Entry 6OCW (X-ray diffraction, 2.60 A resolution); this record covers chains N and Z of the 28 polymer chains in the assembly.

Chain N (and Z):
Molecule: Proteasome subunit beta
Source organism: Mycobacterium tuberculosis (strain ATCC 25618 / H37Rv)
Notes: EC 3.4.25.1; chain Z of this document is another copy of the same molecule, construct and numbering; everything in this record applies to it too
UniProt: P9WHT9 (PSB_MYCTU); residues 1-234 here correspond to UniProt positions 58-291 (UniProt number = residue number + 57)
Sequence (234 residues; row label = number of the first residue in the row):
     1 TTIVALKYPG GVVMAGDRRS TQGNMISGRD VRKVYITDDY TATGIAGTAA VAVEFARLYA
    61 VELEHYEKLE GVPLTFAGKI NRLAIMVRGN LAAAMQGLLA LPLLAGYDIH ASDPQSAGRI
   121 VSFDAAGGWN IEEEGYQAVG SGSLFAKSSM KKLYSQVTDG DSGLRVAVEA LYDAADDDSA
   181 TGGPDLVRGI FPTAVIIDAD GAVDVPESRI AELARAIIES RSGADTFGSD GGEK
Not modelled in the structure: 224-234 (chain Z: 223-234)
Small-molecule neighbours:
  - dimethylformamide (DMF): H65, Y66, L69, E70
  - M6M (N-{(2S)-1-({(2S)-1-[(2,4-difluorobenzyl)amino]-1-oxopropan-2-yl}amino)-4-[(2S)-2-methylpiperidin-1-yl]-1,4-dioxobutan-2-yl}-5-methyl-1,2-oxazole-3-carboxamide (non-preferred name)), molecule 1: T1, R19, S20, T21, Q22, S27, V31, R32, K33, I45, A46, G47, T48, A49, A52, V53
  - M6M, molecule 2: S122, F123, D124, A125, A126, G128, W129, N130
What the authors report for this chain:
  - binding site for M6M: T21, Q22, S27, G47, A49, A50, D124, A125, A126

Interface between chain N and chain Z:
Pairs across the interface - 28 pairs, chain N then chain Z:
  N24(N) - S141(Z)
  N24(N) - D178(Z)  hydrogen bond
  N24(N) - S179(Z)  hydrogen bond (backbone-side chain)
  M25(N) - F145(Z)  hydrophobic
  M25(N) - D177(Z)
  I26(N) - D176(Z)
  I26(N) - D177(Z)  hydrogen bond (backbone-backbone)
  R29(N) - D176(Z)  salt bridge
  R29(N) - D177(Z)  salt bridge
  Y172(N) - V187(Z)
  D176(N) - I26(Z)
  D176(N) - R29(Z)  salt bridge
  D176(N) - R188(Z)  salt bridge
  D177(N) - M25(Z)
  D177(N) - I26(Z)  hydrogen bond (backbone-backbone)
  D177(N) - R29(Z)  salt bridge
  D178(N) - N24(Z)
  S179(N) - N24(Z)  hydrogen bond (side chain-backbone)
  S179(N) - S179(Z)
  A180(N) - N24(Z)
  V187(N) - Y172(Z)
  V187(N) - I218(Z)  hydrophobic
  V187(N) - R221(Z)
  V187(N) - S222(Z)
  R188(N) - D176(Z)  salt bridge
  I218(N) - V187(Z)  hydrophobic
  R221(N) - V187(Z)
  S222(N) - V187(Z)
Also at the interface, not in a pair above, chain N (17 interface residues in all): G23, F145
Also at the interface, not in a pair above, chain Z (19 interface residues in all): G23, A175, A180

Summary:
17 residues of chain N and 19 residues of chain Z are in contact, with 5 hydrogen bonds and 6 salt bridges.
Polar pairs include R29(N)-D176(Z), R29(N)-D177(Z) and D176(N)-R188(Z). Chain N binds dimethylformamide and
compound M6M. From the paper: a binding site for M6M at T21(N), Q22(N) and S27(N) among others.
Chain N and chain Z are both Proteasome subunit beta (Mycobacterium tuberculosis (strain ATCC 25618 / H37Rv));
the structure, Crystal Structure of Mycobacterium tuberculosis Proteasome in Complex with
Phenylimidazole-based Inhibitor A85, was determined by X-ray diffraction together with 6OCZ and 6ODE from the
same study.
